4LML - chains A and D of the 5 polymer chains in the assembly; structure by X-ray diffraction, 3.80 A resolution.

Chain A (and D):
Name: Proton-gated ion channel
Source organism: Gloeobacter violaceus
Notes: chain D of this document is another copy of the same molecule, construct and numbering; everything in this record applies to it too
Reference sequence: Q7NDN8 (GLIC_GLOVI); residues 1-316 here correspond to UniProt positions 44-359 (UniProt number = residue number + 43)
Amino-acid sequence (318 residues; row label = number of the first residue in the row; numbers below 1 keep their minus sign (Gly-1 is residue -1)):
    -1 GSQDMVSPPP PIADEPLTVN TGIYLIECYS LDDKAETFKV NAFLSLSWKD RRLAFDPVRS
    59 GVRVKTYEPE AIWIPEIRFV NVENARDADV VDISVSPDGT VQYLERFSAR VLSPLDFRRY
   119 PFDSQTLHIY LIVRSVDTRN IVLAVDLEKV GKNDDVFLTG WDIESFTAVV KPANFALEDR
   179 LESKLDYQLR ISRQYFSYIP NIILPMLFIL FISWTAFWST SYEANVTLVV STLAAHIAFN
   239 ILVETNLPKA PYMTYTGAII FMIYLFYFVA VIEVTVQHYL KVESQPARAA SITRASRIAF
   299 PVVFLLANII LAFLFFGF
Disordered / not traced: -1 to 6
Sequence notes: expression tag (-1 to 0); engineered mutation Ala232 (Ile275 in Q7NDN8), Ala248 (Thr291 in Q7NDN8)

Interface between chain A and chain D:
Contacting residue pairs (68; chain A residue first):
  Glu34(A) with Phe155(D); Thr157(D)
  Arg76(A) with Phe41(D); Arg104(D)
  Phe77(A) with Arg104(D), hydrogen bond (backbone-side chain)
  Val78(A) with Ile24(D); Arg104(D), hydrogen bond (backbone-side chain)
  Asn79(A) with Glu25(D)
  Val80(A) with Asn39(D)
  Glu81(A) with Tyr27(D), hydrogen bond (backbone-side chain); Asn39(D); Ser106(D)
  Leu110(A) with Tyr27(D), hydrophobic
  Pro112(A) with Phe155(D), hydrophobic
  Arg132(A) with Val89(D); Leu102(D)
  Leu175(A) with Tyr22(D), hydrophobic; Phe41(D), hydrophobic
  Glu176(A) with Tyr22(D); Ser43(D), hydrogen bond; Leu102(D); Glu146(D)
  Arg178(A) with Asp90(D), salt bridge; Ser92(D)
  Lys182(A) with Asp153(D), salt bridge
  Tyr220(A) with Ser217(D); Ser219(D); Ala222(D), hydrophobic
  Glu221(A) with Glu221(D); Ala222(D); Thr225(D), hydrogen bond
  Val224(A) with Thr225(D); Leu226(D), hydrophobic
  Val228(A) with Ser229(D)
  Leu231(A) with Ile210(D), hydrophobic
  Ile235(A) with Ala233(D), hydrophobic; Phe237(D), hydrophobic
  Asn238(A) with Asn199(D)
  Ile239(A) with Leu240(D), hydrophobic
  Glu242(A) with Asn199(D); Ile200(D)
  Lys247(A) with Gly158(D); Ser195(D); Tyr196(D); Asn199(D)
  Ala248(A) with Phe194(D); Ser195(D)
  Pro249(A) with Gln192(D); Phe194(D)
  Tyr250(A) with Phe194(D)
  Met251(A) with Phe194(D), hydrophobic
  Phe259(A) with Leu202(D), hydrophobic; Phe206(D), hydrophobic
  Tyr262(A) with Pro203(D), hydrophobic; Phe237(D)
  Leu263(A) with Phe206(D), hydrophobic
  Phe266(A) with Phe206(D); Phe209(D), hydrophobic; Ile210(D), hydrophobic
  Val269(A) with Ile210(D), hydrophobic
  Thr273(A) with Thr213(D), hydrogen bond; Trp216(D)
  His276(A) with Trp216(D); Ser217(D), hydrogen bond; Thr218(D); Ser219(D)
  Tyr277(A) with Trp216(D); Arg295(D)
Interface residues without a listed pair, chain A (45 interface residues in all): Glu74, Asn82, Ala83, Val134, Phe173, Glu180, Gly255, Tyr265, Ile270
Interface residues without a listed pair, chain D (48 interface residues in all): Ser28, Asp87, Asn151, Pro198, Ile207

In short:
45 residues of chain A and 48 residues of chain D are in contact; the contacts include 7 hydrogen bonds and 2
salt bridges. Polar pairs include Arg178(A)-Asp90(D), Lys182(A)-Asp153(D) and Phe77(A)-Arg104(D).
Both chains are Proton-gated ion channel (Gloeobacter violaceus). Entry 4LML (GLIC double mutant I9'A T25'A)
was determined by X-ray diffraction (same publication as 4LMJ and 4LMK).
